PDB entry 8HIM | electron microscopy, 2.80 A resolution | chains A and E of the 13 polymer chains in the assembly

# Chain A
Name: DNA-directed RNA polymerase V largest subunit
From: Brassica oleracea
Amino-acid sequence (2032 residues; row label = number of the first residue in the row):
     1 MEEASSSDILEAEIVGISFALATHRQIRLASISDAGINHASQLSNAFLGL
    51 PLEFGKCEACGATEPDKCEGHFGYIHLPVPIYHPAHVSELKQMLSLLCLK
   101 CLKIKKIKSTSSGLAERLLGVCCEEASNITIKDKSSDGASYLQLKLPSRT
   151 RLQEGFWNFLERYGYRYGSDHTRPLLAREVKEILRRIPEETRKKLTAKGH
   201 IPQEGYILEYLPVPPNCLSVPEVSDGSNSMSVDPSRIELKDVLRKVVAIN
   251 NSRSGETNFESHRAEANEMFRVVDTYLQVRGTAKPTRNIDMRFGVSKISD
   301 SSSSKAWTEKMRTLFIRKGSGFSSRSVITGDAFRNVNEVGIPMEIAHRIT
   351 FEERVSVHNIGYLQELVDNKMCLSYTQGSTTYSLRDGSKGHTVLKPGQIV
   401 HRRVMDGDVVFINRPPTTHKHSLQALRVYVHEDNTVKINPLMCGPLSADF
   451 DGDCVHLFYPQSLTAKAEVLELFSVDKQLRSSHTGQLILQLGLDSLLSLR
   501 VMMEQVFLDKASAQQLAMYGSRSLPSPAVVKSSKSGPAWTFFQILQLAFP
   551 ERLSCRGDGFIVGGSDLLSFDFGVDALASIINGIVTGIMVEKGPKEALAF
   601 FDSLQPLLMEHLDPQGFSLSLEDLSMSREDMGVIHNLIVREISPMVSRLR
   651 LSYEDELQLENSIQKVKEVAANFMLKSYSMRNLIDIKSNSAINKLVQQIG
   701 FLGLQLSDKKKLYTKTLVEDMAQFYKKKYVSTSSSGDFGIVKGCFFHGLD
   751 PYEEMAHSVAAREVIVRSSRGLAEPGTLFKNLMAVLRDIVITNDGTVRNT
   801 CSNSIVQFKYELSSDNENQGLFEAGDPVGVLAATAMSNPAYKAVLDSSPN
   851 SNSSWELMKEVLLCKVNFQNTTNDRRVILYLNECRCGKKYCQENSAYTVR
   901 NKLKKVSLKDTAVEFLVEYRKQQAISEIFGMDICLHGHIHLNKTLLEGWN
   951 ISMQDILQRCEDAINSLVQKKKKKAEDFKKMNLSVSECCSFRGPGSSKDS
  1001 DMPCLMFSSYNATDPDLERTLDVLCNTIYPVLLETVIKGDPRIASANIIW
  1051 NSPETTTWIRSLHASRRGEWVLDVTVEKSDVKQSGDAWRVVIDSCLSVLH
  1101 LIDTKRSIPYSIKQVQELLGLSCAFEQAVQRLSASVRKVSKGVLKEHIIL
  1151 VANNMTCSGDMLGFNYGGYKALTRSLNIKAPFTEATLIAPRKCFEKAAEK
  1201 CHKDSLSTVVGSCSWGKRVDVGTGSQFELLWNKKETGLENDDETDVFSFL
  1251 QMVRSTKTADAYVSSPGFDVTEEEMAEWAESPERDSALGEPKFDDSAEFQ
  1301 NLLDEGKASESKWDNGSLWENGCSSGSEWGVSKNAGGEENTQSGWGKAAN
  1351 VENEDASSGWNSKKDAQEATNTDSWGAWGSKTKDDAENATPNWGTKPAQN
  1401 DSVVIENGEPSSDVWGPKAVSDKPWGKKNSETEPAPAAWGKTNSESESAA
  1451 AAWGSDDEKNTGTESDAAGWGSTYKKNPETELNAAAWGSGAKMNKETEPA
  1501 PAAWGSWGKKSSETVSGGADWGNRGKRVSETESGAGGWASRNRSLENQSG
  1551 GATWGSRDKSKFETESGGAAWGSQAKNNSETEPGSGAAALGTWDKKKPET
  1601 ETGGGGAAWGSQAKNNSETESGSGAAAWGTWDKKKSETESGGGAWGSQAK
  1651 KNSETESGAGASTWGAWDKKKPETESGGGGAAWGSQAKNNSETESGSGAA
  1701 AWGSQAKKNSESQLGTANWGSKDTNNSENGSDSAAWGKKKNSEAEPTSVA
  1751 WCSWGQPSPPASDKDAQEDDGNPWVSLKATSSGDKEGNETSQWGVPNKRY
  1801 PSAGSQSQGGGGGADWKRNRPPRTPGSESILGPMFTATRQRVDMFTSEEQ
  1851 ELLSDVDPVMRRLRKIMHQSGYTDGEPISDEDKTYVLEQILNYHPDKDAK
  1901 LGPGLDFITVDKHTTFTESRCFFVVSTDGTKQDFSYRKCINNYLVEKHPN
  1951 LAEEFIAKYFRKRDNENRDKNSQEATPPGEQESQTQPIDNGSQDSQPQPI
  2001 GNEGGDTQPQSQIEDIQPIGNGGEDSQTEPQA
Unresolved in the structure: 1-320, 386-391, 921-932, 1177-1222, 1233-2032
Bound ions: Mg2+: Asp449, Asp451, Asp453; Zn2+: His938, His940, Cys989, Cys1004
From the paper describing this entry:
  - Mg2+ coordination: Asp449, Asp451, Asp453
  - catalytic residues: Asp449, Asp451, Asp453

# Chain E
Name: DNA-directed RNA polymerases I, II, and III subunit RPABC1
From: Brassica oleracea
Amino-acid sequence (230 residues; numbered 1 to 230; the number before each row is that of its first residue):
     1 MEGIGNDKSSCSSSSTVPSPCLSKYVDPSSEESHRYYLARRNALEMLRDR
    51 GYEVSLEDINLSLQDFRTVYGERPDVDRLRISAHHRSDSSNKVKVVFFGT
   101 GKVKVNTIRSVAAEILSQETITGLILVLQNQVTDKALKAIELFTFKVEIF
   151 QITDLLVNLTKHVLSLRHRVLTDGEKKALLKQFNIEEKQLPRISKKDAVV
   201 RYYGLEKGQIVKVSYRGELTESYVAYRCVW
Unresolved in the structure: 1-21

# Interface between chain A and chain E
Residue-residue contacts (71):
  Thr796(A) - Phe183(E)
  Arg798(A) - Phe183(E)  hydrogen bond (side chain-backbone)
  Arg798(A) - Ile185(E)
  Asn803(A) - Gln189(E)  hydrogen bond (backbone-side chain)
  Ser804(A) - Gln189(E)
  Ile805(A) - Ile185(E)  hydrophobic
  Ile805(A) - Gln189(E)  hydrogen bond (backbone-backbone)
  Ile805(A) - Pro191(E)
  Gln807(A) - Tyr223(E)
  Phe808(A) - Phe183(E)  hydrophobic
  Phe808(A) - Leu190(E)  hydrophobic
  Phe808(A) - Tyr226(E)  hydrophobic
  Leu812(A) - Glu221(E)
  Leu812(A) - Ser222(E)
  Arg885(A) - Leu22(E)
  Arg885(A) - Ser23(E)
  Cys891(A) - Ser23(E)
  Asn894(A) - Ser23(E)
  Ser895(A) - Ser23(E)  hydrogen bond (backbone-backbone)
  Thr898(A) - Ser23(E)
  Thr898(A) - Lys24(E)
  Thr898(A) - Tyr25(E)
  Thr898(A) - Val26(E)
  Arg1060(A) - His162(E)
  Arg1060(A) - Leu164(E)
  Leu1062(A) - Val163(E)
  Trp1088(A) - Val157(E)
  Arg1089(A) - Thr153(E)  hydrogen bond (backbone-side chain)
  Arg1089(A) - Asp154(E)  salt bridge
  Ile1092(A) - Leu156(E)  hydrophobic
  Asp1093(A) - Arg35(E)
  Leu1096(A) - Glu31(E)
  Leu1096(A) - His34(E)  hydrogen bond (backbone-side chain)
  Leu1096(A) - Arg35(E)
  Ser1097(A) - Asp27(E)
  Ser1097(A) - Glu31(E)
  His1100(A) - Leu22(E)
  His1100(A) - Tyr25(E)
  Leu1101(A) - Leu22(E)
  Leu1101(A) - Tyr25(E)
  Thr1104(A) - Val157(E)
  Lys1105(A) - Lys161(E)
  Lys1105(A) - His162(E)  hydrogen bond (backbone-side chain)
  Lys1105(A) - Val163(E)  hydrogen bond (backbone-backbone)
  Arg1106(A) - His162(E)
  Ser1107(A) - His162(E)  hydrogen bond (backbone-side chain)
  Ile1108(A) - His162(E)
  Leu1118(A) - Ala198(E)
  Leu1119(A) - Ala198(E)
  Leu1119(A) - Val199(E)
  Gly1120(A) - Asp197(E)
  Gly1120(A) - Ala198(E)
  Leu1121(A) - Asp197(E)
  Leu1121(A) - Arg227(E)
  Ser1122(A) - His168(E)
  Ser1122(A) - Tyr215(E)
  Cys1123(A) - Leu164(E)  hydrogen bond (side chain-backbone)
  Phe1125(A) - Tyr215(E)
  Glu1126(A) - Arg216(E)
  Glu1126(A) - Thr220(E)  hydrogen bond
  Gln1127(A) - Leu164(E)
  Val1129(A) - Thr220(E)
  Ser1133(A) - Leu219(E)
  Lys1145(A) - Leu219(E)
  Ile1149(A) - Leu219(E)
  Asn1153(A) - Tyr223(E)  hydrogen bond
  Thr1156(A) - Arg227(E)  hydrogen bond (backbone-side chain)
  Cys1157(A) - Arg192(E)  hydrogen bond (backbone-backbone)
  Ser1158(A) - Arg192(E)
  Gly1159(A) - Arg192(E)
  Gly1159(A) - Ser194(E)
Other interface residues (no listed pair), chain A (52 interface residues in all): Val806, Lys888, Ser1061, Val1098, Leu1099, Arg1137
Other interface residues (no listed pair), chain E (45 interface residues in all): Leu38, Leu159, Ser165, Leu166, Ile193, Val213, Gly217, Glu218

# Overview
Chain A and chain E form an interface of 52 and 45 residues respectively; the contacts include 14 hydrogen
bonds and 1 salt bridge. Polar pairs include Arg1089(A)-Asp154(E), Arg798(A)-Phe183(E) and
Asn803(A)-Gln189(E). The Mg2+ site is built by Asp449(A), Asp451(A) and Asp453(A). From the paper: catalytic
residues Asp449(A), Asp451(A) and Asp453(A); Mg2+ coordination by Asp449(A), Asp451(A) and Asp453(A).
Chain A is DNA-directed RNA polymerase V largest subunit and chain E is DNA-directed RNA polymerases I, II,
and III subunit RPABC1, both from Brassica oleracea; the structure, A cryo-EM structure of B. oleracea RNA
polymerase V elongation complex at 2.73 Angstrom, was determined by electron microscopy together with 8HIL
from the same study.
